PDB entry 6CUN | X-ray diffraction, 1.29 A resolution | chain A

# Chain A
Protein: Cytochrome c
From: Rhodothermus marinus
Reference sequence: B3FQS5 (B3FQS5_RHOMR); residues 8-124 here correspond to UniProt positions 36-152 (UniProt number = residue number + 28)
Chain sequence (123 residues; each row starts with the number of its first residue):
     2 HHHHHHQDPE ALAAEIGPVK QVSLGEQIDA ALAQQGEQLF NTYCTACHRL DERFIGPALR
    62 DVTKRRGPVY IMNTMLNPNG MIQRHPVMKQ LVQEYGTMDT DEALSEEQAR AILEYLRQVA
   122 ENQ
Disordered / not traced: 2-8, 100-102, 124
Construct notes: expression tag (2-7); engineered mutation Thr-75 (Val103 in B3FQS5), Asp-100 (Met128 in B3FQS5), Glu-103 (Met131 in B3FQS5)
Glycans and other covalent adducts: heme c (HEC) linked to Cys-45, Cys-48
Bound ions: heme c Fe near His-49 (its only coordinating residue here)
Small-molecule neighbours:
  - ethyl propionate (CA1): His-49, Thr-75, Met-76, Pro-79, Ile-83, Met-89
  - heme c (HEC): Tyr-44, Ala-47, His-49, Ile-56, Gly-57, Pro-58, Leu-60, Val-63, Arg-66, Arg-67, Tyr-71, Ile-72, Thr-75, Met-76, Ile-83, Met-89, Leu-92, Val-93, Tyr-96, Gly-97, Leu-105, Ile-113, Leu-117
Reported in the primary citation:
  - binding site for ethyl propionate: Thr-75, Met-76, Pro-79, Ile-83, Met-89
  - conformationally variable residues (order/disorder transition): Asp-100 to Asp-102
  - mutagenesis - V75T/M100D/M103E: increased catalytic activity (carbene transfer activity) (citing earlier work)

# Summary
Bound to chain A: ethyl propionate. Heme c is covalently linked to Cys-45. From the paper: a binding site for
ethyl propionate at Thr-75, Met-76 and Pro-79 among others; V75T/M100D/M103E increase catalytic activity
(carbene transfer activity).
Chain A is Cytochrome c (Rhodothermus marinus); the structure, Engineered Cytochrome c from Rhodothermus
marinus (Rma TDE) bound to carbene intermediate (1-ethoxy-1-oxopropan-2-ylidene), was determined by X-ray
diffraction together with 6CUK from the same study.
